8Z85 - chains B and D of the 5 polymer chains in the assembly; structure by electron microscopy, 2.30 A resolution.

# Chain B
Name: RNA-directed RNA polymerase catalytic subunit
Source organism: Thogoto virus (isolate SiAr 126)
Notes: EC 2.7.7.48
UniProt: O41353 (RDRP_THOGV); residues 1-710 here = UniProt positions 1-710
Amino-acid sequence (710 residues; each row starts with the number of its first residue):
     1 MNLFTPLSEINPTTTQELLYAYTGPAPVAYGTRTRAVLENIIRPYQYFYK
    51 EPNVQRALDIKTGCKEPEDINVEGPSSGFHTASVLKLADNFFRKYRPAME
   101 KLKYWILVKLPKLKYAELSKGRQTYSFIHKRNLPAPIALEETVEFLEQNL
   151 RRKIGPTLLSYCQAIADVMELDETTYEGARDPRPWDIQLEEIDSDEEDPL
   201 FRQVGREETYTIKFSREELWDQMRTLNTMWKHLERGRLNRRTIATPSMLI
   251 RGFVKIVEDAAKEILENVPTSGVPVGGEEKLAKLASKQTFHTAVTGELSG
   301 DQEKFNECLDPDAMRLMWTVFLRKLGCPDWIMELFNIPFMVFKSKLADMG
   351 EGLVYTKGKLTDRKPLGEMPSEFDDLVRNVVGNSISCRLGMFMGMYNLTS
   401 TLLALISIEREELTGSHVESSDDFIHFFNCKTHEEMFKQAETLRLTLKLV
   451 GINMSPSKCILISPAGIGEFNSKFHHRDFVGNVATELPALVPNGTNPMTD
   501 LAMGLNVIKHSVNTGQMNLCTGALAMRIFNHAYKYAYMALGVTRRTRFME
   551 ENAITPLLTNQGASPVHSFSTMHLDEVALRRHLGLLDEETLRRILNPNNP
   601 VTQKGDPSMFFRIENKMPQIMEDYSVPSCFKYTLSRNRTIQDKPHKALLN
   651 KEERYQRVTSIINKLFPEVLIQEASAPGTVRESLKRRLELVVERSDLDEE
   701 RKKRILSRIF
Disordered / not traced: 179-208, 604-619, 637-710
Differences from the reference sequence: conflict Leu7 (Arg in O41353), Trp230 (Cys in O41353)
Reported in the primary citation:
  - binding site for the 18-nt RNA strand (chain D): Arg35

# Chain D
Molecule: 18-nt RNA strand
Sequence (18 nucleotides; each row starts with the number of its first residue):
     1 AGAGAAAUCAAGGCAGUU
Disordered / not traced: 14-18

# Chain B / chain D interface
Pairs across the interface - 10 pairs, chain B then chain D:
  Tyr30(B) - A5(D)  sugar contact
  Tyr30(B) - A7(D)  sugar contact
  Gly31(B) - A7(D)  phosphate contact
  Gly31(B) - U8(D)  phosphate contact
  Thr32(B) - A7(D)  phosphate contact
  Thr32(B) - U8(D)  hydrogen bond to the phosphate
  Arg35(B) - A6(D)  hydrogen bond to the sugar
  Arg35(B) - A7(D)  salt bridge to the phosphate
  Val354(B) - U8(D)  phosphate contact
  Arg363(B) - U8(D)  salt bridge to the phosphate
Other interface residues (no listed pair), chain B (8 interface residues in all): Leu238, Arg240
Other interface residues (no listed pair), chain D (5 interface residues in all): G4

# Summary
8 residues of chain B and 5 residues of chain D are in contact; the contacts include 2 hydrogen bonds and 2
salt bridges. Among the polar pairs are Arg35(B)-A6(D), Thr32(B)-U8(D) and Arg35(B)-A7(D). From the paper: a
binding site for the 18-nt RNA strand (chain D) at Arg35(B).
Here chain B is RNA-directed RNA polymerase catalytic subunit (Thogoto virus (isolate SiAr 126)) and chain D
is an 18-nt RNA strand. Entry 8Z85 (Cryo-EM structure of Thogoto virus polymerase in transcription
pre-initiation conformation 1) was determined by electron microscopy together with 8Z8J, 8Z8N, 8Z8X, 8Z90,
8Z97, 8Z98 and 3 further entries from the same study.
